PDB entry 2ZQ0 | X-ray diffraction, 1.60 A resolution | chains A and B

# Chain A (and B)
Molecule: Alpha-glucosidase (Alpha-glucosidase SusB)
From: Bacteroides thetaiotaomicron
Notes: EC 3.2.1.20; chain B of this document is another copy of the same molecule, construct and numbering; everything in this record applies to it too
Reference sequence: P71094 (P71094_BACTN); numbering as in UniProt (aligned over 22-738)
Sequence (738 residues; each row starts with the number of its first residue):
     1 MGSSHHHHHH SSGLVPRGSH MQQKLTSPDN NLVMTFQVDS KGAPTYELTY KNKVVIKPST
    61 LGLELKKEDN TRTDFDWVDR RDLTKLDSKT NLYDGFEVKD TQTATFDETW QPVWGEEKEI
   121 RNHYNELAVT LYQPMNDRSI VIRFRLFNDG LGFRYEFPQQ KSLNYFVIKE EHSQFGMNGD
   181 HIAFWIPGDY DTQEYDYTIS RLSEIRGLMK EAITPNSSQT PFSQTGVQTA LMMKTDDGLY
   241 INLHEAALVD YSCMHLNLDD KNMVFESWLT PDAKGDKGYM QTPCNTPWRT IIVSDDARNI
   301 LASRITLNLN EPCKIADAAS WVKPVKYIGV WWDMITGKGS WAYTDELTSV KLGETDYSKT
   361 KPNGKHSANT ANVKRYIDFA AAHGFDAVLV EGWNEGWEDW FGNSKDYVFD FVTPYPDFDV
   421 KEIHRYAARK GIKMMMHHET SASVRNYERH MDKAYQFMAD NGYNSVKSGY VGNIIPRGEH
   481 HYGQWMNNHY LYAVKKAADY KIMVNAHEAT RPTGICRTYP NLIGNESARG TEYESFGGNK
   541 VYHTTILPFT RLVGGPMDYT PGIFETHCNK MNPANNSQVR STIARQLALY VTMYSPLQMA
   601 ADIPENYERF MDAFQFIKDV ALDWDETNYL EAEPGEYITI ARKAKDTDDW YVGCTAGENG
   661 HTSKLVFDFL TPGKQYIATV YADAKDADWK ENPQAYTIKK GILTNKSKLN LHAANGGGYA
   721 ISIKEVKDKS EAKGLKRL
Not modelled in the structure: 1-20, 71-84 (chain B: 1-18, 69-83)
Construct notes: expression tag (1-21)
Bound ions: Ca2+: Glu194, Glu508, Glu526, Glu532 (together with acarbose)
What the authors report for this chain:
  - Ca2+ coordination: Glu194, Glu508, Glu526, Glu532
  - binding site for acarbose: Glu194, Ser217, Ile335, Trp341, Glu391, Trp400, Phe401, Lys467, Glu526, Glu532, Tyr533
  - catalytic residues: Glu526 (proposed by the authors, not directly observed)
  - catalytic residues: Glu439, Glu508, Glu532
  - conformationally variable residues (order/disorder transition, side-chain flip): Leu65 to Phe96, Glu532
  - mutagenesis - E439Q, E508Q, E532Q: abolished catalytic activity
  - binding site for alpha-D-glucopyranose: Tyr533, Phe536
  - specificity-determining residues: Phe536 (proposed by the authors, not directly observed)

# Chain A / chain B interface
Residue-residue contacts - 59 pairs, chain A then chain B:
  Gln159(A) - Thr348(B)  hydrogen bond
  Gln159(A) - Ser349(B)
  Lys161(A) - Thr348(B)
  Asn164(A) - Thr348(B)  hydrogen bond
  Tyr165(A) - Ser349(B)
  Tyr165(A) - Asp399(B)  hydrogen bond
  Tyr165(A) - Asn403(B)
  Tyr165(A) - Lys405(B)  hydrogen bond
  Ala273(A) - Arg477(B)
  Lys274(A) - Arg477(B)
  Lys274(A) - Gly478(B)
  Tyr279(A) - Ser404(B)
  Tyr279(A) - Arg477(B)
  Gln281(A) - Ser349(B)  hydrogen bond
  Gln281(A) - Val350(B)  hydrogen bond (side chain-backbone)
  Gln281(A) - Lys351(B)  hydrogen bond (backbone-side chain)
  Gln281(A) - Asp399(B)
  Gln281(A) - Lys405(B)
  Thr282(A) - Ser349(B)
  Thr282(A) - Lys351(B)
  Pro283(A) - Lys351(B)  hydrogen bond (backbone-side chain)
  Thr348(A) - Gln159(B)  hydrogen bond
  Thr348(A) - Asn164(B)  hydrogen bond
  Ser349(A) - Gln159(B)
  Ser349(A) - Tyr165(B)
  Ser349(A) - Gln281(B)  hydrogen bond
  Ser349(A) - Thr282(B)
  Val350(A) - Gln281(B)  hydrogen bond (backbone-side chain)
  Lys351(A) - Gln281(B)  hydrogen bond (side chain-backbone)
  Lys351(A) - Thr282(B)
  Lys351(A) - Pro283(B)  hydrogen bond (side chain-backbone)
  Asp399(A) - Tyr165(B)  hydrogen bond
  Asp399(A) - Gln281(B)
  Asn403(A) - Tyr165(B)
  Ser404(A) - Tyr279(B)
  Lys405(A) - Tyr165(B)  hydrogen bond
  Lys405(A) - Gln281(B)
  Arg445(A) - Glu448(B)
  Arg445(A) - Trp485(B)  hydrogen bond (side chain-backbone)
  Arg445(A) - Asn488(B)
  Glu448(A) - Arg445(B)
  Glu448(A) - Arg449(B)  salt bridge
  Arg449(A) - Glu448(B)  salt bridge
  Arg449(A) - Asn488(B)  hydrogen bond
  Arg449(A) - His489(B)
  Arg449(A) - Tyr492(B)
  Ile475(A) - Trp485(B)  hydrophobic
  Pro476(A) - Trp485(B)
  Arg477(A) - Ala273(B)
  Arg477(A) - Lys274(B)
  Arg477(A) - Tyr279(B)
  Gly478(A) - Lys274(B)
  Trp485(A) - Arg445(B)  hydrogen bond (backbone-side chain)
  Trp485(A) - Ile475(B)  hydrophobic
  Trp485(A) - Pro476(B)
  Asn488(A) - Arg445(B)
  Asn488(A) - Arg449(B)  hydrogen bond
  His489(A) - Arg449(B)
  Tyr492(A) - Arg449(B)
Other interface residues (no listed pair), chain A (31 interface residues in all): Gln160, Asp406
Other interface residues (no listed pair), chain B (31 interface residues in all): Gln160, Asp272, Asp406

# Overview
Chain A and chain B each contribute 31 residues to their interface, with 20 hydrogen bonds and 2 salt bridges.
Polar contacts include Glu448(A)-Arg449(B), Gln159(A)-Thr348(B) and Asn164(A)-Thr348(B). The paper reports
catalytic residues Glu526(A), Glu439(A) and Glu508(A) among others; E439Q, E508Q and E532Q of chain A abolish
catalytic activity.
Chain A and chain B are both Alpha-glucosidase (Alpha-glucosidase SusB) (Bacteroides thetaiotaomicron); the
structure, Crystal structure of SusB complexed with acarbose, was determined by X-ray diffraction.
